9GI0 - chains A and B; structure by electron microscopy, 3.00 A resolution.

[Chain A]
Molecule: Acyl carrier protein
Organism: Escherichia coli MC1061
UniProt: C3TDX7 (C3TDX7_ECOLX); residues 1-77 here = UniProt positions 1-77
Amino-acid sequence (78 residues; each row starts with the number of its first residue; note: 191 numbers in that range are skipped by the numbering (no residue carries them; nothing is unmodelled there)):
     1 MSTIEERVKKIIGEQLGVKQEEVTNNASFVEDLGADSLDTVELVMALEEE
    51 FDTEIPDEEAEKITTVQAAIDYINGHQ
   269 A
Disordered / not traced: 1

[Chain B]
Molecule: Siderophore exporter MmpL4
Organism: Mycobacterium tuberculosis
Notes: engineered mutation(s): Deletion of S491-Y685
UniProt: P9WJV2 (MMPL4_MYCTO); the construct has insertions or renumbered stretches relative to UniProt, so the offset changes along the chain: 1-487 = UniProt 1-487; 679-681 = UniProt 488-490; 687-967 = UniProt 687-967
Amino-acid sequence (783 residues; each row starts with the number of its first residue; note: 191 numbers in that range are skipped by the numbering (no residue carries them; nothing is unmodelled there)):
     1 VSTKFANDSNTNARPEKPFIARMIHAFAVPIILGWLAVCVVVTVFVPSLE
    51 AVGQERSVSLSPKDAPSFEAMGRIGMVFKEGDSDSFAMVIIEGNQPLGDA
   101 AHKYYDGLVAQLRADKKHVQSVQDLWGDPLTAAGVQSNDGKAAYVQLSLA
   151 GNQGTPLANESVEAVRSIVESTPAPPGIKAYVTGPSALAADMHHSGDRSM
   201 ARITMVTVAVIFIMLLLVYRSIITVVLLLITVGVELTAARGVVAVLGHSG
   251 AIGLTTFAVSLLTSLAIAAGTDYGIFIIGRYQEARQAGEDKEAAYYTMYR
   301 GTAHVILGSGLTIAGATFCLSFARMPYFQTLGIPCAVGMLVAVAVALTLG
   351 PAVLHVGSRFGLFDPKRLLKVRGWRRVGTVVVRWPLPVLVATCAIALVGL
   401 LALPGYKTSYNDRDYLPDFIPANQGYAAADRHFSQARMKPEILMIESDHD
   451 MRNPADFLVLDKLAKGIFRVPGISRVQAITRPEGTTM
   679 DHTGGSSSPPEVFKNKDFQRAMKSFLSSDGHAARFIILHRGDPQSPEGIK
   729 SIDAIRTAAEESLKGTPLEDAKIYLAGTAAVFHDISEGAQWDLLIAAISS
   779 LCLIFIIMLIITRAFIAAAVIVGTVALSLGASFGLSVLLWQHILAIHLHW
   829 LVLAMSVIVLLAVGSDYNLLLVSRFKQEIGAGLKTGIIRSMGGTGKVVTN
   879 AGLVFAVTMASMAVSDLRVIGQVGTTIGLGLLFDTLIVRSFMTPSIAALL
   929 GRWFWWPLRVRSRPARTPTVPSETQPAGRPLAMSSDRLGALEVLFQ
Disordered / not traced: 1-15, 679-689, 940-974
Construct notes: conflict Val-1 (Met in P9WJV2); linker (682-686); expression tag (968-974)
Reported in the primary citation:
  - contacts within the chain: Asp-272/Tyr-845 (hydrogen bond)

[Chain A / chain B interface]
Residue-residue contacts (22):
  Glu-14(A) / Arg-375(B)  salt bridge
  Asp-36(A) / Arg-372(B)  salt bridge
  Asp-36(A) / Arg-376(B)  salt bridge
  Leu-38(A) / Arg-376(B)
  Leu-38(A) / Thr-379(B)
  Asp-39(A) / Arg-372(B)  salt bridge
  Val-41(A) / Arg-383(B)
  Glu-42(A) / Arg-375(B)
  Glu-42(A) / Thr-379(B)  hydrogen bond
  Glu-42(A) / Ile-866(B)
  Met-45(A) / Val-382(B)  hydrophobic
  Met-45(A) / Arg-383(B)
  Met-45(A) / Lys-862(B)
  Met-45(A) / Thr-863(B)
  Met-45(A) / Ile-866(B)  hydrophobic
  Ala-46(A) / Thr-863(B)
  Glu-49(A) / Ala-859(B)
  Glu-49(A) / Gly-860(B)
  Glu-49(A) / Leu-861(B)  hydrogen bond (side chain-backbone)
  Glu-49(A) / Lys-862(B)  hydrogen bond (side chain-backbone)
  Glu-49(A) / Thr-863(B)  hydrogen bond (side chain-backbone)
  Asp-57(A) / Arg-383(B)  salt bridge
Interface residues without a listed pair, chain B (14 interface residues in all): Val-380, Arg-867

[In short]
The interface between chain A and chain B involves 10 residues on one side and 14 on the other, with 4
hydrogen bonds and 5 salt bridges. Among the polar pairs are Glu-14(A)/Arg-375(B), Asp-36(A)/Arg-372(B) and
Asp-36(A)/Arg-376(B). From the paper: contacts within the chain involving Asp-272(B) and Tyr-845(B).
Here chain A is Acyl carrier protein (Escherichia coli MC1061) and chain B is Siderophore exporter MmpL4
(Mycobacterium tuberculosis). Entry 9GI0 (Truncated MmpL4 in detergent) was determined by electron microscopy
together with 9GI2 and 9GI3 from the same study.
